Entry 2HAN (X-ray diffraction, 1.95 A resolution); this record covers chains C and B of the 4 polymer chains in the assembly.

# Chain C
Molecule: 20-nt DNA strand
Sequence (20 nucleotides; numbered 1 to 20; the number before each row is that of its first residue):
     1 CAAGGGTTCAATGCACTTGT

# Chain B
Name: Ecdysone receptor
From: Drosophila melanogaster
Notes: fragment: Ecdsyone Receptor DNA binding domain
Reference sequence: P34021 (ECR_DROME); residues -1 to 108 here correspond to UniProt positions 256-365 (UniProt number = residue number + 257)
Sequence (119 residues; numbered -3 to 115; the number before each row is that of its first residue; numbers below 1 keep their minus sign (Gly-3 is residue -3)):
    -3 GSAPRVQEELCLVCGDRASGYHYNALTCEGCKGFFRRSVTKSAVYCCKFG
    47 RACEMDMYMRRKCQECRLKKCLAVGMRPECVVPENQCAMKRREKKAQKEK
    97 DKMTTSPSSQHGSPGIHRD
Disordered / not traced: -3 to 0, 88-115
Differences from the reference sequence: cloning artifact (-3 to -2, 109-115)
Bound ions: Zn2+ site 1: Cys7, Cys10, Cys24, Cys27; Zn2+ site 2: Cys43, Cys49, Cys59, Cys62

# How chain C and chain B interact
Residue-residue contacts (14; chain C residue first):
  DA11(C) with Arg33(B), sugar contact; Gln60(B), hydrogen bond to the phosphate
  DT12(C) with Phe30(B), phosphate contact; Arg33(B), salt bridge to the phosphate; Arg57(B), sugar contact; Gln60(B), hydrogen bond to the phosphate
  DG13(C) with Gly26(B), phosphate contact; Arg56(B), salt bridge to the phosphate; Arg57(B), salt bridge to the phosphate; Arg63(B), salt bridge to the phosphate
  DC14(C) with Glu25(B), phosphate contact
  DA15(C) with Glu25(B), hydrogen bond to the base
  DG19(C) with Cys83(B), phosphate contact; Lys86(B), salt bridge to the phosphate
Other interface residues (no listed pair), chain C (8 interface residues in all): DC16, DT20
Other interface residues (no listed pair), chain B (12 interface residues in all): Lys28, Gln82

# Overview
8 residues of chain C face 12 of chain B across their interface; the contacts include 3 hydrogen bonds and 5
salt bridges. Polar contacts include DA15(C)-Glu25(B), DA11(C)-Gln60(B) and DT12(C)-Gln60(B). The Zn2+ site 1
is built by Cys7(B), Cys10(B), Cys24(B) and Cys27(B).
Chain C is a 20-nt DNA strand and chain B is Ecdysone receptor (Drosophila melanogaster); the structure,
Structural basis of heterodimeric ecdysteroid receptor interaction with natural response element hsp27 gene
promoter, was determined by X-ray diffraction.
